PDB entry 9ES9 | electron microscopy, 2.33 A resolution | chains C and D of the 18 polymer chains in the assembly

# Chain C
Protein: Cytochrome f
Source organism: Spinacia oleracea
UniProt: P16013 (CYF_SPIOL); residues -34 to 285 here correspond to UniProt positions 1-320 (UniProt number = residue number + 35)
Sequence (320 residues; each row starts with the number of its first residue; numbers below 1 keep their minus sign (Met-34 is residue -34)):
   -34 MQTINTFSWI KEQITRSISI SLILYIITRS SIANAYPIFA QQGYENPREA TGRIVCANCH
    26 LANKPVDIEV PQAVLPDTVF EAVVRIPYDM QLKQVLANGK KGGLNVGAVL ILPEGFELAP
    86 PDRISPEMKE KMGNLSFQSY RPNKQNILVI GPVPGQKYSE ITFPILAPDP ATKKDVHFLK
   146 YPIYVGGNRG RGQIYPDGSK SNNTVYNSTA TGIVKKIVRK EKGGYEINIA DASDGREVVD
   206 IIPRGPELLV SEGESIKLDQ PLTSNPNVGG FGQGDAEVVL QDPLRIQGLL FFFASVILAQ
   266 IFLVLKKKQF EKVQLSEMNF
Not modelled in the structure: -34 to 0, 196-201
Covalent attachments: heme c (HEC) linked to Cys24
Metal / ion sites: heme c Fe: Tyr1, His25
Small-molecule neighbours: heme c (HEC): Tyr1, Pro2, Phe4, Ala5, Tyr9, Val20, Cys21, His25, Gln59, Gly68, Leu69, Asn70, Val71, Gly72, Ala73, Val74, Pro117, Asn153, Gly155, Arg156, Gly157, Gln158, Ile159, Tyr160, Pro161
Swiss-Prot annotation at these positions:
  - binding site (heme): Tyr1, Cys21, Cys24, His25

# Chain D
Protein: Cytochrome b6-f complex iron-sulfur subunit, chloroplastic
Source organism: Spinacia oleracea
Notes: EC 7.1.1.6
UniProt: P08980 (UCRIA_SPIOL); residues -50 to 179 here correspond to UniProt positions 1-230 (UniProt number = residue number + 51)
Sequence (230 residues; each row starts with the number of its first residue; numbers below 1 keep their minus sign (Met-50 is residue -50)):
   -50 MASFTLSSAT PSQLCSSKNG MFAPSLALAK AGRVNVLISK ERIRGMKLTC QATSIPADNV
    10 PDMQKRETLN LLLLGALSLP TGYMLLPYAS FFVPPGGGAG TGGTIAKDAL GNDVIAAEWL
    70 KTHAPGDRTL TQGLKGDPTY LVVESDKTLA TFGINAVCTH LGCVVPFNAA ENKFICPCHG
   130 SQYNNQGRVV RGPAPLSLAL AHCDVDDGKV VFVPWTETDF RTGEAPWWSA
Not modelled in the structure: -50 to 0
Cystine bridges: Cys112-Cys127
Metal / ion sites: 2Fe-2S cluster Fe: Cys107, His109, Cys125, His128
Small-molecule neighbours: 2Fe-2S cluster (FES): Cys107, His109, Leu110, Gly111, Cys112, Cys125, Cys127, His128, Gly129, Ser130
Swiss-Prot annotation at these positions:
  - binding site ([2Fe-2S] cluster): Cys107, His109, Cys125, His128
Reported in the primary citation:
  - binding site for the ligand BNT: His128
  - 2Fe-2S cluster coordination: His128

# How chain C and chain D interact
Pairs across the interface (18; chain C residue first):
  Gly253(C) - Tyr32(D)  hydrogen bond (backbone-side chain)
  Phe256(C) - Tyr32(D)
  Phe257(C) - Met33(D)  hydrophobic
  Ala264(C) - Ala25(D)
  Phe267(C) - Leu22(D)
  Leu268(C) - Leu22(D)
  Lys271(C) - Arg15(D)  hydrogen bond (side chain-backbone)
  Lys271(C) - Leu18(D)
  Lys271(C) - Asn19(D)
  Gln274(C) - Pro10(D)
  Gln274(C) - Lys14(D)
  Gln274(C) - Arg15(D)
  Gln274(C) - Leu18(D)
  Lys277(C) - Ile4(D)
  Val278(C) - Val9(D)  hydrophobic
  Leu280(C) - Thr2(D)
  Ser281(C) - Ile4(D)
  Ser281(C) - Val9(D)
Other interface residues (no listed pair), chain C (16 interface residues in all): Ser260, Val261, Leu270, Phe275
Other interface residues (no listed pair), chain D (18 interface residues in all): Ser3, Asn8, Leu21, Leu26, Leu28, Pro29

# Summary
The interface between chain C and chain D involves 16 residues on one side and 18 on the other; the contacts
include 2 hydrogen bonds. Polar pairs include Gly253(C)-Tyr32(D) and Lys271(C)-Arg15(D). Bound to chain D:
2Fe-2S cluster. The paper reports a binding site for the ligand BNT at His128(D); 2Fe-2S cluster coordination
by His128(D).
Here chain C is Cytochrome f and chain D is Cytochrome b6-f complex iron-sulfur subunit, chloroplastic, both
from Spinacia oleracea. Entry 9ES9 (Cryo-EM structure of Spinacia oleracea cytochrome b6f complex with
inhibitor DBMIB bound at plastoquinol oxidation site) was determined by electron microscopy together with 9ES7
and 9ES8 from the same study.
